PDB entry 6HU9 | electron microscopy, 3.35 A resolution | chains m and o of the 44 polymer chains in the assembly

# Chain m
Name: Cytochrome c oxidase subunit 1
From: Saccharomyces cerevisiae (strain ATCC 204508 / S288c)
Notes: EC 1.9.3.1
UniProtKB: P00401 (COX1_YEAST); residue numbers follow UniProt; this construct covers 1-534
Amino-acid sequence (534 residues; row label = number of the first residue in the row):
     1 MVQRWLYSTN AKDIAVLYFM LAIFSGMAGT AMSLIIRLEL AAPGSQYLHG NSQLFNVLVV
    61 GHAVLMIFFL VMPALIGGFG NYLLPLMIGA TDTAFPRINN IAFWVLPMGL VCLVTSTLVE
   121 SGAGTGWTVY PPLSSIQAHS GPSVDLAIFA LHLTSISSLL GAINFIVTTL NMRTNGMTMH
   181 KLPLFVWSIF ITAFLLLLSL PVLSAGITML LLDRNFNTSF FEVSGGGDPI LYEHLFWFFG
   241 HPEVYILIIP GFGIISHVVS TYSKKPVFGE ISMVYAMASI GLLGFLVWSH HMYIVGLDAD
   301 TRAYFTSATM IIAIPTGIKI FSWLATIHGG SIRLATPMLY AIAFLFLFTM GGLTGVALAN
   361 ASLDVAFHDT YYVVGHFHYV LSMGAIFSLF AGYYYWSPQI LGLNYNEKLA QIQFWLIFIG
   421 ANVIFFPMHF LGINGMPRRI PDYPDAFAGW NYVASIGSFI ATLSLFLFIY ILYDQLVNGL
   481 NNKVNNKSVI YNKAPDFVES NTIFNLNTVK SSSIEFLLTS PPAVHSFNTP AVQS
Metal / ion sites: Ca2+: Glu39, Ala42, Gly44; heme a Fe site 1: His62, His378; Cu ion: His241, His290, His291; Mg2+: Asp369 (shared with 1 residue of chain n); heme a Fe site 2 near His376 (its only coordinating residue here)
Small-molecule neighbours:
  - heme a (HEA), molecule 1: Phe19, Ile23, Gly26, Met27, Thr30, Ser33, Ile36, Arg37, Leu40, Val59, His62, Ala63, Met66, Ile67, Leu70, Val71, Gly126, Trp127, Tyr371, Phe377, His378, Leu381, Ser382, Ile386, Leu389, Phe390, Tyr393, Ile417, Ile424, Phe425, Met428, Arg438, Arg439, Ile440, Ser458, Ala461, Leu465, Phe468
  - heme a (HEA), molecule 2: Trp127, Thr128, Trp237, Val244, Tyr245, Ile248, His290, His291, Tyr293, Thr309, Ile312, Ala313, Thr316, Gly317, Ile320, Phe321, Phe348, Thr349, Gly352, Leu353, Gly355, Val356, Leu358, Ala359, Asp364, His368, Asp369, Val373, His376, Phe377, Val380, Leu381, Arg438, Arg439
  - 1,2-diacyl-sn-glycero-3-phoshocholine (PCF): Gln46, Tyr452, Ile456
UniProt features mapped onto this chain:
  - binding site (Ca(2+)): Glu39, Ala42, Gly44, Pro441
  - binding site (Fe(II)-heme a): His62, His378
  - binding site (Cu cation): His241, His290, His291
  - binding site (O2): Tyr245
  - binding site (Mg(2+)): His368, Asp369
  - binding site (heme a3): His376
  - cross-link: His241 to Tyr245 (1'-histidyl-3'-tyrosine (His-Tyr))
What the authors report for this chain:
  - post-translational modification sites: Tyr245

# Chain o
Name: Cytochrome c oxidase subunit 3
From: Saccharomyces cerevisiae (strain ATCC 204508 / S288c)
Notes: EC 1.9.3.1
UniProtKB: P00420 (COX3_YEAST); numbering as in UniProt (aligned over 1-269)
Amino-acid sequence (269 residues; numbered 1 to 269; the number before each row is that of its first residue):
     1 MTHLERSRHQ QHPFHMVMPS PWPIVVSFAL LSLALSTALT MHGYIGNMNM VYLALFVLLT
    61 SSILWFRDIV AEATYLGDHT MAVRKGINLG FLMFVLSEVL IFAGLFWAYF HSAMSPDVTL
   121 GACWPPVGIE AVQPTELPLL NTIILLSSGA TVTYSHHALI AGNRNKALSG LLITFWLIVI
   181 FVTCQYIEYT NAAFTISDGV YGSVFYAGTG LHFLHMVMLA AMLGVNYWRM RNYHLTAGHH
   241 VGYETTIIYT HVLDVIWLFL YVVFYWWGV
UniProt features mapped onto this chain:
  - natural variant: Val263 (V263T: In strain: D273-10B/A48)

# Chain m / chain o interface
Pairs across the interface (92; chain m residue first):
  Leu6(m) - Ile24(o)  hydrophobic
  Tyr7(m) - Pro19(o)
  Tyr7(m) - Ser20(o)  hydrogen bond (backbone-backbone)
  Tyr7(m) - Pro21(o)  hydrophobic
  Thr9(m) - Val17(o)
  Thr9(m) - Met18(o)
  Thr9(m) - Pro19(o)
  Thr91(m) - His12(o)
  Thr91(m) - Met16(o)
  Asp92(m) - Met16(o)
  Phe95(m) - Gly86(o)
  Phe95(m) - Ile87(o)  hydrophobic
  Phe95(m) - Gly90(o)
  Pro96(m) - Val17(o)
  Arg97(m) - Val17(o)
  Arg97(m) - Ser20(o)
  Arg97(m) - Pro23(o)
  Arg97(m) - Trp65(o)
  Arg97(m) - Glu72(o)  salt bridge
  Asn100(m) - Pro23(o)
  Ile101(m) - Pro23(o)
  Ile101(m) - Val26(o)  hydrophobic
  Ile101(m) - Trp65(o)  hydrophobic
  Trp104(m) - Ile24(o)
  Trp104(m) - Ser27(o)
  Val105(m) - Leu30(o)  hydrophobic
  Met108(m) - Ser27(o)
  Met108(m) - Phe28(o)  hydrophobic
  Met108(m) - Leu31(o)  hydrophobic
  Glu120(m) - Tyr44(o)  hydrogen bond
  Ile136(m) - His42(o)
  Gly141(m) - His42(o)
  Pro142(m) - Ala38(o)
  Pro142(m) - His42(o)
  Pro142(m) - Tyr44(o)  hydrophobic
  Asp145(m) - Met41(o)
  Asp145(m) - His42(o)  salt bridge
  Leu146(m) - Leu35(o)  hydrophobic
  Leu146(m) - Ala38(o)  hydrophobic
  Phe149(m) - Ala34(o)
  Phe149(m) - Thr37(o)
  Phe149(m) - Ala38(o)  hydrophobic
  Leu153(m) - Leu30(o)  hydrophobic
  Ile156(m) - Leu30(o)  hydrophobic
  Leu159(m) - Ser97(o)
  Ile163(m) - Phe94(o)  hydrophobic
  Val167(m) - Gly90(o)
  Leu170(m) - Leu89(o)  hydrophobic
  Asn171(m) - Phe14(o)
  Asn171(m) - Ala82(o)  hydrogen bond (side chain-backbone)
  Asn171(m) - Lys85(o)
  Asn171(m) - Gly86(o)
  Met172(m) - Phe14(o)  hydrophobic
  Phe194(m) - Met93(o)  hydrophobic
  Leu197(m) - Met93(o)
  Leu197(m) - Ser97(o)
  Leu198(m) - Leu96(o)  hydrophobic
  Pro201(m) - Ser97(o)
  Pro201(m) - Leu100(o)  hydrophobic
  Pro201(m) - Ile101(o)
  Met209(m) - Leu105(o)  hydrophobic
  Met209(m) - Ala108(o)  hydrophobic
  Arg214(m) - His42(o)
  Asn215(m) - Met41(o)  hydrogen bond
  Asn215(m) - His42(o)  hydrogen bond
  Phe216(m) - Met41(o)  hydrophobic
  Asn217(m) - Ser197(o)
  Thr218(m) - Ile196(o)  hydrogen bond (side chain-backbone)
  Thr218(m) - Ser203(o)  hydrogen bond
  Ser219(m) - Gly199(o)
  Ser219(m) - Val200(o)
  Ser219(m) - Ser203(o)  hydrogen bond (backbone-side chain)
  Phe220(m) - Ser203(o)
  Phe220(m) - Val204(o)  hydrophobic
  Phe220(m) - Ala207(o)  hydrophobic
  Val223(m) - Thr119(o)
  Gly225(m) - Leu120(o)
  Gly225(m) - Gly199(o)
  Gly225(m) - Val200(o)
  Gly226(m) - Asp117(o)
  Gly226(m) - Thr119(o)
  Gly226(m) - Val200(o)
  Gly227(m) - Val200(o)
  Asp228(m) - His111(o)  salt bridge
  Leu231(m) - Ala108(o)  hydrophobic
  Leu231(m) - His111(o)
  His234(m) - Trp107(o)
  Leu235(m) - Trp107(o)  hydrophobic
  Phe238(m) - Trp107(o)  hydrophobic
  Trp288(m) - Trp107(o)  hydrophobic
  Asn528(m) - Gln11(o)
  Pro530(m) - Gln11(o)
Also at the interface, not in a pair above, chain m (63 interface residues in all): Ile98, Val111, Cys112, Thr115, Ile166, Val202, Ala205, Leu211, His525, Phe527, Thr529
Also at the interface, not in a pair above, chain o (54 interface residues in all): Gln10, Ile69, Gly104

# Summary
The interface between chain m and chain o involves 63 residues on one side and 54 on the other, with 8
hydrogen bonds and 3 salt bridges. Polar pairs include Arg97(m)-Glu72(o), Asp145(m)-His42(o) and
Asp228(m)-His111(o). Chain m binds heme a and 1,2-diacyl-sn-glycero-3-phoshocholine. The paper reports a
modification site at Tyr245(m).
Here chain m is Cytochrome c oxidase subunit 1 and chain o is Cytochrome c oxidase subunit 3, both from
Saccharomyces cerevisiae (strain ATCC 204508 / S288c). Entry 6HU9 (III2-IV2 mitochondrial respiratory
supercomplex from S. cerevisiae) was determined by electron microscopy.
